Entry 4L62 (X-ray diffraction, 2.90 A resolution); this record covers chains A and R of the 6 polymer chains in the assembly.

Chain A:
Protein: Transcriptional regulator
Source organism: Pseudomonas aeruginosa
Reference sequence: Q9I1S1 (Q9I1S1_PSEAE); numbering as in UniProt (aligned over 4-193)
Chain sequence (190 residues; numbered 4 to 193; the number before each row is that of its first residue):
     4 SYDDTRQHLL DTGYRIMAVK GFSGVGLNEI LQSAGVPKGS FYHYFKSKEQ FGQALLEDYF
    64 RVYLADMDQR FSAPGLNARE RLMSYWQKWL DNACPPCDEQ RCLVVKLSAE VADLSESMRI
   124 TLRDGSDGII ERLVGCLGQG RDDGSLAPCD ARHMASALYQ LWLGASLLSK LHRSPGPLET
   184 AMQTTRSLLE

Chain R:
Molecule: 25-nt DNA strand
Sequence (25 nucleotides; row label = number of the first residue in the row):
     1 TGAATTAGAC CAGTCGTCTA GAAAC

How chain A and chain R interact:
Pairs across the interface (10):
  Tyr5(A) - DT5(R)  phosphate contact
  Pro40(A) - DT6(R)  phosphate contact
  Pro40(A) - DA7(R)  phosphate contact
  Gly42(A) - DT6(R)  base contact
  Gly42(A) - DA7(R)  hydrogen bond to the base
  Gly42(A) - DG8(R)  base contact
  Ser43(A) - DT5(R)  sugar contact
  Ser43(A) - DT6(R)  hydrogen bond to the phosphate
  His46(A) - DA4(R)  sugar contact
  His46(A) - DT5(R)  salt bridge to the phosphate
Other interface residues (no listed pair), chain A (6 interface residues in all): Tyr47

In short:
6 residues of chain A face 5 of chain R across their interface; the contacts include 2 hydrogen bonds and 1
salt bridge. Polar contacts include Gly42(A)-DA7(R), Ser43(A)-DT6(R) and His46(A)-DT5(R).
Here chain A is Transcriptional regulator (Pseudomonas aeruginosa) and chain R is a 25-nt DNA strand. Entry
4L62 (Crystal Structure of Pseudomonas aeruginosa transcriptional regulator PA2196 bound to its operator DNA)
was determined by X-ray diffraction.
